Entry 8S87 (X-ray diffraction, 1.82 A resolution); this record covers chain A.

Chain A:
Molecule: DNA polymerase
From: Thermococcus kodakarensis KOD1
Notes: EC 2.7.7.7
UniProt: D0VWU9 (D0VWU9_THEKO); numbering as in UniProt (aligned over 1-774)
Chain sequence (774 residues; each row starts with the number of its first residue):
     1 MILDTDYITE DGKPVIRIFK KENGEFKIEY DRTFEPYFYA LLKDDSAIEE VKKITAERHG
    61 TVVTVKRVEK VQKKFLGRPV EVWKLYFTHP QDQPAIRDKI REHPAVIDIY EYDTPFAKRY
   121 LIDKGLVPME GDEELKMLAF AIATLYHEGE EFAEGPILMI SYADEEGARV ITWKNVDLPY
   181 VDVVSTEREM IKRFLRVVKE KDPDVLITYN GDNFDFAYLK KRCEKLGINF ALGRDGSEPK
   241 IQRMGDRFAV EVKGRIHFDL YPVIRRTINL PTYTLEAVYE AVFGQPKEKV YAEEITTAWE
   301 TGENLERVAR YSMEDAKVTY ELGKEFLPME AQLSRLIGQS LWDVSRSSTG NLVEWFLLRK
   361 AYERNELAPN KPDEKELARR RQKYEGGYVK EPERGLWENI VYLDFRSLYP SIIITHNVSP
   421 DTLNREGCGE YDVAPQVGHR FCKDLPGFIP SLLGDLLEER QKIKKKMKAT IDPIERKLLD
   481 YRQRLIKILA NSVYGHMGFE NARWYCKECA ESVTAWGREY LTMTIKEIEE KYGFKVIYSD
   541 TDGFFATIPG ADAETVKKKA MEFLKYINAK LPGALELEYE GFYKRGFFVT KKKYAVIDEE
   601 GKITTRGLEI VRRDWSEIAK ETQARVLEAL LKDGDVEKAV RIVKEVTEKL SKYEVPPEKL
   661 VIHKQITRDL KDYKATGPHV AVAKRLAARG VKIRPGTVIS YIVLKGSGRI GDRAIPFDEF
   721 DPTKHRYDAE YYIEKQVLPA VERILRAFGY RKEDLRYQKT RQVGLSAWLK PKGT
Unresolved in the structure: 382-388, 761-774
Sequence notes: conflict Gln93 (Val in D0VWU9), Thr114 (Ile in D0VWU9), Ala141 (Asp in D0VWU9), Ala143 (Glu in D0VWU9), His147 (Glu in D0VWU9), Lys383 (Ser in D0VWU9), Gly429 (Lys in D0VWU9), Leu445 (Phe in D0VWU9), Leu485 (Ala in D0VWU9), Val493 (Tyr in D0VWU9), His496 (Tyr in D0VWU9), Met497 (Tyr in D0VWU9), Phe499 (Tyr in D0VWU9), Glu500 (Ala in D0VWU9), Asn501 (Arg in D0VWU9), Leu521 (Ile in D0VWU9), Lys584 (Glu in D0VWU9), Lys664 (Glu in D0VWU9), Arg726 (Lys in D0VWU9), Lys735 (Asn in D0VWU9)
Disulfide bonds: Cys428-Cys442, Cys506-Cys509
Ion coordination: Na+ site 1 near Thr9 (its only coordinating residue here); Mg2+ site 1 near Asp202 (its only coordinating residue here); Mg2+ site 2 near Gly211 (its only coordinating residue here); Mg2+ site 3 near Asp215 (its only coordinating residue here); Mg2+ site 4 near Asp235 (its only coordinating residue here); Mg2+ site 5: Asp259, Ser345; Mg2+ site 6 near Gln332 (its only coordinating residue here); Mg2+ site 7: Ile337, Trp355; Na+ site 2 near Glu363 (its only coordinating residue here); Mg2+ site 8: Asp404, Glu580; Mg2+ site 9 near Thr622 (its only coordinating residue here)

Summary:
Asp259 and Ser345 form the Mg2+ site 5. Ile337 and Trp355 coordinate Mg2+ site 7.
Chain A is DNA polymerase (Thermococcus kodakarensis KOD1); the structure, KOD-H4 DNA polymerase mutant - apo
structure, was determined by X-ray diffraction together with 8S84 and 9EMI from the same study.
